6B5I - chains C and D of the 4 polymer chains in the assembly; structure by X-ray diffraction, 2.60 A resolution.

== Chain C (and D) ==
Protein: Retinal dehydrogenase 2
From: Homo sapiens
Notes: EC 1.2.1.36; chain D of this document is another copy of the same molecule, construct and numbering; everything in this record applies to it too
UniProtKB: O94788 (AL1A2_HUMAN); residues 26-518 here = UniProt positions 26-518
Sequence (493 residues; each row starts with the number of its first residue):
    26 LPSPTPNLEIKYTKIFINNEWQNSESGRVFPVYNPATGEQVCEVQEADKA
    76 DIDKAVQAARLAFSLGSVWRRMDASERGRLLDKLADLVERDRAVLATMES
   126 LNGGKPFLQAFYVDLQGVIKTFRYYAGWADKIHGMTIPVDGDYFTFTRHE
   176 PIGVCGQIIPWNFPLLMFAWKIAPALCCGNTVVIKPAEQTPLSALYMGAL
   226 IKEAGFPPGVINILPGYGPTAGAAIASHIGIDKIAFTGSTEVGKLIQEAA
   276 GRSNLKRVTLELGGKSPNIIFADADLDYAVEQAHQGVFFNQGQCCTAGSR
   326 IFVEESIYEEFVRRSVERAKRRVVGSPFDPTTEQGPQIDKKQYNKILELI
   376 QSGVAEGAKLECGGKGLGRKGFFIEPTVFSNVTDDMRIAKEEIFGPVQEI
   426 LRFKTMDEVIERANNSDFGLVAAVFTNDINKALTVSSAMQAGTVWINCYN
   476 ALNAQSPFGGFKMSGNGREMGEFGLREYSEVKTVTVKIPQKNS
Not modelled in the structure: 26
Swiss-Prot annotation at these positions:
  - active site: Glu286 (Proton acceptor), Cys320 (Nucleophile)
  - binding site (NAD(+)): Ile184 to Trp186, Lys210 to Glu213, Ser264 to Glu266, Lys366 to Lys370, Glu417
  - site: Asn187 (Transition state stabilizer)
  - modified residue: Tyr168 (Phosphotyrosine), Ser351 (Phosphoserine)
  - natural variant: Gln182 (Q182K: In DIH4), Arg347 (R347H: In DIH4), Ala383 (A383T: In DIH4; uncertain significance), Ser461 (S461Y: In DIH4)
Residues lining bound ligands: CU4 (1-(4-cyanophenyl)-N-(3-fluorophenyl)-3-[4-(methylsulfonyl)phenyl]-1H-pyrazole-4-carboxamide): Val138, Gln141, Gly142, Lys145, Thr146, Asn187, Phe188, Leu191, Met192, Trp195, Gln310, Phe314, Cys319, Cys320, Thr321, Asn475, Leu477, Asn478, Ala479, Phe483, Met495
What the authors report for this chain:
  - binding site for CU4: Asn187, Phe188, Phe314, Cys320, Thr321
  - specificity-determining residues: Val138, Gly142, Thr321, Leu477 (proposed by the authors, not directly observed)

== How chain C and chain D interact ==
Contacting residue pairs - 67 pairs, chain C then chain D:
  Leu90(C) with Asn517(D)
  Gly91(C) with Gln515(D); Asn517(D), hydrogen bond (backbone-side chain)
  Arg95(C) with Asn517(D); Ser518(D), hydrogen bond (side chain-backbone)
  Arg96(C) with Asp167(D), salt bridge; Gln515(D), hydrogen bond; Lys516(D); Asn517(D)
  Met97(C) with Ser518(D)
  Asp98(C) with Asp165(D); Gly166(D), hydrogen bond (side chain-backbone); Lys516(D), salt bridge
  Ser100(C) with Asp165(D), hydrogen bond
  Arg102(C) with Ser518(D)
  Asp155(C) with Pro163(D)
  Ile157(C) with Pro163(D)
  His158(C) with Met160(D); Thr161(D); Ile162(D); Pro163(D)
  Gly159(C) with Gly159(D); Met160(D); Thr161(D), hydrogen bond (backbone-side chain)
  Met160(C) with His158(D); Gly159(D); Met160(D), hydrophobic; Thr161(D)
  Thr161(C) with His158(D); Gly159(D), hydrogen bond (backbone-backbone); Met160(D); Phe171(D); Thr172(D), hydrogen bond (side chain-backbone)
  Ile162(C) with His158(D)
  Pro163(C) with Asp155(D); Ile157(D); His158(D)
  Asp165(C) with Asp98(D); Ser100(D), hydrogen bond
  Gly166(C) with Asp98(D), hydrogen bond (backbone-side chain)
  Phe169(C) with Phe171(D), hydrophobic; Arg173(D)
  Phe171(C) with Thr161(D); Phe169(D), hydrophobic
  Thr172(C) with Thr161(D), hydrogen bond (backbone-side chain)
  Arg173(C) with Asn517(D), hydrogen bond (side chain-backbone)
  Glu175(C) with Ser518(D)
  Pro176(C) with Ser518(D)
  Asn452(C) with Asn452(D); Asp453(D); Ile454(D), hydrogen bond (backbone-backbone)
  Asp453(C) with Asn452(D)
  Ile454(C) with Thr451(D); Asn452(D), hydrogen bond (backbone-backbone); Ile454(D), hydrophobic; Asn472(D)
  Asn455(C) with Asn452(D), hydrogen bond
  Gln515(C) with Arg96(D), hydrogen bond
  Lys516(C) with Arg96(D); Asp98(D), salt bridge
  Asn517(C) with Leu90(D); Gly91(D), hydrogen bond (side chain-backbone); Arg95(D); Arg96(D)
  Ser518(C) with Arg95(D), hydrogen bond (backbone-backbone); Glu175(D); Pro176(D)
Also at the interface, not in a pair above, chain C (40 interface residues in all): Ser92, Ala99, Lys156, Val164, Thr451, Ala457, Ile471, Asn472
Also at the interface, not in a pair above, chain D (39 interface residues in all): Met97, Ala99, Arg102, Ala154, Lys156, Val164, Gly204

== Overview ==
40 residues of chain C face 39 of chain D across their interface, with 18 hydrogen bonds and 3 salt bridges.
Polar pairs include Arg96(C)-Asp167(D), Asp98(C)-Lys516(D) and Gly91(C)-Asn517(D). Chain C binds compound CU4.
From the paper: a binding site for CU4 at Asn187(C), Phe188(C) and Phe314(C) among others; specificity
determinants Val138(C), Gly142(C) and Thr321(C) among others.
Both chains are Retinal dehydrogenase 2 (Homo sapiens). Entry 6B5I (ALDH1A2 liganded with
1-(4-cyanophenyl)-N-(3-fluorophenyl)-3-[4-(methylsulfonyl)phenyl]-1H-pyrazole-4-carboxamide (compound CM121))
was determined by X-ray diffraction, deposited together with 6ALJ, 6B5G and 6B5H.
